4BKC - chains A and B; structure by X-ray diffraction, 1.73 A resolution.

Chain A (and B):
Protein: Major pollen allergen bet V 1-A
Source organism: Betula pendula
Notes: chain B of this document is another copy of the same molecule, construct and numbering; everything in this record applies to it too
Reference sequence: P15494 (BEV1A_BETPN); residues 1-159 here correspond to UniProt positions 2-160 (UniProt number = residue number + 1)
Amino-acid sequence (160 residues; numbered 1 to 159; the number before each row is that of its first residue):
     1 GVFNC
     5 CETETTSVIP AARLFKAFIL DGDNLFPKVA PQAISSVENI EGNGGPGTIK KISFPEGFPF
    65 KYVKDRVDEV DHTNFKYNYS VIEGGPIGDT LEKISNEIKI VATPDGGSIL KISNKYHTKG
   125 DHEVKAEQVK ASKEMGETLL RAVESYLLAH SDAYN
Sequence notes: engineered mutation C5 (Tyr6 in P15494); microheterogeneity C5 (Tyr6 in P15494)
Modified positions: C5 ((2S)-2-amino-3-trisulfanylpropanoic acid; TSY)
Swiss-Prot annotation at these positions:
  - binding site (brassinolide): K54, Y81, Y83, N100
From the paper describing this entry:
  - self-association interface (contacts with another copy of this molecule); pairs are residue here / residue on that copy: E127-K137 (salt bridge)

Chain A / chain B interface:
Residue-residue contacts (25; chain A residue first):
  G1(A) - E8(B)
  V2(A) - E8(B)  hydrogen bond (backbone-side chain)
  F3(A) - E6(B)
  F3(A) - T7(B)
  F3(A) - E8(B)
  N4(A) - N4(B)
  N4(A) - C5(B)
  N4(A) - C5(B)
  N4(A) - E6(B)  hydrogen bond (backbone-backbone)
  C5(A) - N4(B)
  C5(A) - F3(B)
  C5(A) - N4(B)
  C5(A) - C5(B)  covalent bond
  E6(A) - F3(B)
  E6(A) - N4(B)  hydrogen bond (backbone-backbone)
  T7(A) - F3(B)
  E8(A) - G1(B)
  E8(A) - V2(B)  hydrogen bond (side chain-backbone)
  E8(A) - F3(B)
  T10(A) - D125(B)  hydrogen bond
  D125(A) - T10(B)  hydrogen bond
  E127(A) - K137(B)  salt bridge
  A130(A) - K134(B)
  K137(A) - E127(B)  salt bridge
  E141(A) - E127(B)
Other interface residues (no listed pair), chain B (15 interface residues in all): E141

In short:
The chain A/chain B interface involves 15 residues from each chain; the contacts include 1 covalent bond, 6
hydrogen bonds and 2 salt bridges. Among the polar pairs are E127(A)-K137(B), V2(A)-E8(B) and T10(A)-D125(B).
UniProt lists 4 brassinolide-binding residues on chain A. The paper reports a self-association interface
involving E127(A) and K137(A).
Chain A and chain B are both Major pollen allergen bet V 1-A (Betula pendula); the structure, Crystal
Structure of a unusually linked dimeric variant of Bet v 1, was determined by X-ray diffraction (same
publication as 4BK6, 4BK7 and 4BKD).
